PDB entry 3O3C | X-ray diffraction, 3.51 A resolution | chains A and D of the 4 polymer chains in the assembly

== Chain A (and D) ==
Molecule: Glycogen [starch] synthase isoform 2
Organism: Saccharomyces cerevisiae
Notes: EC 2.4.1.11; chain D of this document is another copy of the same molecule, construct and numbering; everything in this record applies to it too
Reference sequence: P27472 (GYS2_YEAST); residues 1-705 here = UniProt positions 1-705
Amino-acid sequence (725 residues; numbered -19 to 705; the number before each row is that of its first residue; numbers below 1 keep their minus sign (Met-19 is residue -19)):
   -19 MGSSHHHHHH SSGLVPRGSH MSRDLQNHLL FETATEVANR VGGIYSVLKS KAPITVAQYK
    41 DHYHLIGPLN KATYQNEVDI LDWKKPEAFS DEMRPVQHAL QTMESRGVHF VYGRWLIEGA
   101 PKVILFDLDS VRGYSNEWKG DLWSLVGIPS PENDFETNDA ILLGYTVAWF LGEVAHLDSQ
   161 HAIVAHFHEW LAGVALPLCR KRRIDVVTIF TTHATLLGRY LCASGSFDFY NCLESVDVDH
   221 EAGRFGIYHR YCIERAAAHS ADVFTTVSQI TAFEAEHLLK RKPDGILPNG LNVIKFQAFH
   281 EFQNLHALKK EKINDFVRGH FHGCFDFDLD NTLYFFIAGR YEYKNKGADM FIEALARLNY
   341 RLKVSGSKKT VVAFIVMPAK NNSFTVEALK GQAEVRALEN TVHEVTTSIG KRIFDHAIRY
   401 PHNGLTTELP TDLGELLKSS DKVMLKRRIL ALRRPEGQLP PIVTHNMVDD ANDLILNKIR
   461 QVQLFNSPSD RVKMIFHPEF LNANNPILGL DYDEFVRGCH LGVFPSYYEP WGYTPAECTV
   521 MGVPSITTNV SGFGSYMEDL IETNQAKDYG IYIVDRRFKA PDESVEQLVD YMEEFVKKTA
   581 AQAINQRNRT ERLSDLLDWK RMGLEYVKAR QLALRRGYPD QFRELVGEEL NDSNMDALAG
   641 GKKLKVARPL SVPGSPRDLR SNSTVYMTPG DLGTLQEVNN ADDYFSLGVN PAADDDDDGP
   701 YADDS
Disordered / not traced: -19 to 1, 206-207, 278-284, 402-414, 541-545, 640-705
Differences from the reference sequence: expression tag (-19 to 0); engineered mutation Ala580 (Arg in P27472), Ala581 (Arg in P27472), Ala583 (Arg in P27472)
Residues lining bound ligands: UDP (uridine-5'-diphosphate): Gly319, Arg320, Lys326, Val356, Phe480, Leu481, Tyr492, Glu509, Gly512, Tyr513, Thr514, Glu517
Curated features (UniProtKB/Swiss-Prot):
  - binding site (UDP): Arg20, Arg320, Thr514
  - binding site (UDP-alpha-D-glucose): His193, Arg199, Arg320, Glu509, Trp511, Gly512
  - binding site (alpha-D-glucose 6-phosphate): His280, Glu281, Gln283, His286, Lys290, His500, Arg587
  - modified residue: Ser159 (Phosphoserine), Ser363 (Phosphoserine), Ser467 (Phosphoserine), Ser651 (Phosphoserine), Ser655 (Phosphoserine), Ser661 (Phosphoserine), Ser663 (Phosphoserine), Thr668 (Phosphothreonine)
From the paper describing this entry:
  - allosteric site: Arg587
  - mutagenesis - R587A/R589A/R592A: decreased catalytic activity
  - mutagenesis - R589A/R592A: decreased catalytic activity on absence of glucose-6-phosphate
  - mutagenesis - R589A/R592A: unchanged catalytic activity on glucose-6-phosphate
  - post-translational modification sites: Thr668 (citing earlier work)

== How chain A and chain D interact ==
Residue-residue contacts - 29 pairs, chain A then chain D:
  Tyr25(A) with Arg427(D), hydrogen bond
  Lys29(A) with Arg427(D)
  Gln55(A) with Leu430(D); Arg433(D)
  Asn56(A) with Leu430(D)
  Glu57(A) with Arg427(D), salt bridge
  Asp59(A) with Lys426(D), salt bridge
  Leu96(A) with Val423(D); Lys426(D); Arg427(D); Leu430(D), hydrophobic
  Ile97(A) with Val423(D)
  Ala100(A) with Val423(D), hydrophobic
  Asn362(A) with Asn362(D)
  Ser363(A) with Ser363(D)
  Val423(A) with Leu96(D); Ile97(D)
  Lys426(A) with Asp59(D), salt bridge
  Arg427(A) with Tyr25(D), hydrogen bond; Lys29(D); Asn56(D); Glu57(D), salt bridge; Leu96(D)
  Leu430(A) with Gln55(D); Asn56(D); Leu96(D), hydrophobic
  Asn484(A) with Asn484(D); Pro486(D)
  Pro486(A) with Asn484(D)
Interface residues without a listed pair, chain A (20 interface residues in all): Val58, Glu98, Arg433
Interface residues without a listed pair, chain D (18 interface residues in all): Ala100

== Summary ==
20 residues of chain A and 18 residues of chain D are in contact, with 2 hydrogen bonds and 4 salt bridges.
Among the polar pairs are Glu57(A)-Arg427(D), Asp59(A)-Lys426(D) and Tyr25(A)-Arg427(D). Chain A binds UDP.
The paper reports that R587A/R589A/R592A of chain A reduce catalytic activity; an allosteric site at
Arg587(A).
Both chains are Glycogen [starch] synthase isoform 2 (Saccharomyces cerevisiae). Entry 3O3C (Glycogen synthase
basal state UDP complex) was determined by X-ray diffraction together with 3NAZ, 3NB0 and 3NCH from the same
study.
